Entry 7N28 (electron microscopy, 4.20 A resolution (low resolution: residue-level contacts below are approximate; hydrogen-bond / salt-bridge calls are withheld)); this record covers chains F and G of the 14 polymer chains in the assembly.

# Chain F
Molecule: Envelope glycoprotein gp120
Organism: Human immunodeficiency virus 1
Reference sequence: I6NF57 (I6NF57_9HIV1); the construct lacks a stretch of the UniProt sequence and is renumbered around it, so the offset changes along the chain: 31-136 = UniProt 30-135; 137-188 = UniProt 137-188; 190-309 = UniProt 189-308; 312-321 = UniProt 309-318; 5 more segments
Sequence (478 residues; each row starts with the number of its first residue; note: 10 numbers in that range are skipped by the numbering (no residue carries them; nothing is unmodelled there); a row labelled like 459A-459B holds insertion residues (459A, then the next letters in order)):
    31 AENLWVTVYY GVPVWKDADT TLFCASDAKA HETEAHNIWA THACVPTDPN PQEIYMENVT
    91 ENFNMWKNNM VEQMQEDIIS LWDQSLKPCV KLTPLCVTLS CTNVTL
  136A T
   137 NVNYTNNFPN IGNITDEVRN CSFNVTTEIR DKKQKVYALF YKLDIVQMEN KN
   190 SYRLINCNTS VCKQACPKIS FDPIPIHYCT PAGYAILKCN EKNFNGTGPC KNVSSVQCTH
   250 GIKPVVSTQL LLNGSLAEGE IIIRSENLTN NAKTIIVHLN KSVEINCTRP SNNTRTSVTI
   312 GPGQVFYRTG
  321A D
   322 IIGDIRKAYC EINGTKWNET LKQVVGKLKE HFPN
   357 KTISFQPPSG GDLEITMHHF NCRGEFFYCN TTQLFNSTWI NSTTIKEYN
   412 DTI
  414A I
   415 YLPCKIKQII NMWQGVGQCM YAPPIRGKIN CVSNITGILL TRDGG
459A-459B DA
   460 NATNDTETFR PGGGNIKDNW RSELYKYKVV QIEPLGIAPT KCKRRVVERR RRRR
Not modelled in the structure: 508-513
Cystine bridges: Cys54-Cys74, Cys119-Cys205, Cys126-Cys196, Cys131-Cys157, Cys201-Cys433, Cys218-Cys247, Cys228-Cys239, Cys296-Cys331, Cys378-Cys445, Cys385-Cys418
Covalent attachments: N-acetylglucosamine (NAG) linked to Asn88, Asn133, Asn149, Asn156, Asn197, Asn234, Asn241, Asn289, Asn295, Asn301, Asn334, Asn339, Asn355, Asn386, Asn392, Asn405, Asn448; glycan linked to Asn160, Asn262, Asn276
Differences from the reference sequence: conflict Ala31 (Ser30 in I6NF57), Glu32 (Asp31 in I6NF57), Pro124 (His123 in I6NF57), Leu179 (Thr in I6NF57), Cys201 (Ile200 in I6NF57), Thr358 (Lys355 in I6NF57), Thr400 (Gly397 in I6NF57), Cys433 (Ala425 in I6NF57), Cys501 (Ala495 in I6NF57), Arg509 (Glu503 in I6NF57), Arg510 (Lys504 in I6NF57); expression tag (512-513)
What the authors report for this chain:
  - mutagenesis - N160A, T162A: abolished binding to CAP45
  - mutagenesis - R166A, K169E: decreased binding to CAP45
  - mutagenesis - I165L, K171R: decreased binding to 1157ipd3N4

# Chain G
Molecule: Envelope glycoprotein gp120
Organism: Human immunodeficiency virus 1
Reference sequence: I6NF57 (I6NF57_9HIV1); the construct lacks a stretch of the UniProt sequence and is renumbered around it, so the offset changes along the chain: 31-136 = UniProt 30-135; 137-187 = UniProt 137-187; 189-309 = UniProt 188-308; 312-321 = UniProt 309-318; 5 more segments
Sequence (478 residues; row label = number of the first residue in the row; note: 10 numbers in that range are skipped by the numbering (no residue carries them; nothing is unmodelled there); a row labelled like 459A-459B holds insertion residues (459A, then the next letters in order)):
    31 AENLWVTVYY GVPVWKDADT TLFCASDAKA HETEAHNIWA THACVPTDPN PQEIYMENVT
    91 ENFNMWKNNM VEQMQEDIIS LWDQSLKPCV KLTPLCVTLS CTNVTL
  136A T
   137 NVNYTNNFPN IGNITDEVRN CSFNVTTEIR DKKQKVYALF YKLDIVQMEN K
   189 NSYRLINCNT SVCKQACPKI SFDPIPIHYC TPAGYAILKC NEKNFNGTGP CKNVSSVQCT
   249 HGIKPVVSTQ LLLNGSLAEG EIIIRSENLT NNAKTIIVHL NKSVEINCTR PSNNTRTSVT
   309 I
   312 GPGQVFYRTG
  321A D
   322 IIGDIRKAYC EINGTKWNET LKQVVGKLKE HFPN
   357 KTISFQPPSG GDLEITMHHF NCRGEFFYCN TTQLFNSTWI NSTTIKEYN
   412 DTI
  414A I
   415 YLPCKIKQII NMWQGVGQCM YAPPIRGKIN CVSNITGILL TRDGG
459A-459B DA
   460 NATNDTETFR PGGGNIKDNW RSELYKYKVV QIEPLGIAPT KCKRRVVERR RRRR
Not modelled in the structure: 508-513
Cystine bridges: Cys54-Cys74, Cys119-Cys205, Cys126-Cys196, Cys131-Cys157, Cys201-Cys433, Cys218-Cys247, Cys228-Cys239, Cys296-Cys331, Cys378-Cys445, Cys385-Cys418
Covalent attachments: N-acetylglucosamine (NAG) linked to Asn88, Asn133, Asn149, Asn156, Asn160, Asn197, Asn234, Asn241, Asn276, Asn289, Asn295, Asn301, Asn334, Asn339, Asn355, Asn386, Asn392, Asn448; glycan linked to Asn262
Differences from the reference sequence: conflict Ala31 (Ser30 in I6NF57), Glu32 (Asp31 in I6NF57), Pro124 (His123 in I6NF57), Leu179 (Thr in I6NF57), Cys201 (Ile200 in I6NF57), Thr358 (Lys355 in I6NF57), Thr400 (Gly397 in I6NF57), Cys433 (Ala425 in I6NF57), Cys501 (Ala495 in I6NF57), Arg509 (Glu503 in I6NF57), Arg510 (Lys504 in I6NF57); expression tag (512-513)
What the authors report for this chain:
  - mutagenesis - N160A, T162A: abolished binding to CAP45
  - mutagenesis - R166A, K169E: decreased binding to CAP45
  - mutagenesis - I165L, K171R: decreased binding to 1157ipd3N4

# Chain F / chain G interface
Contacting residue pairs (4):
  Pro313(F) - Ser199(G)
  Gly314(F) - Asn197(G)
  Gly314(F) - Thr198(G)
  Arg504(F) - Glu507(G)
Also at the interface, not in a pair above, chain F (4 interface residues in all): Glu164
Also at the interface, not in a pair above, chain G (7 interface residues in all): Asn186, Cys196, Val506

# Summary
4 residues of chain F and 7 residues of chain G are in contact. The paper reports that N160A and T162A of
chain F abolish binding to CAP45; R166A and K169E of chain F reduce binding to CAP45; 12 substitutions were
tested in all.
Both chains are Envelope glycoprotein gp120 (Human immunodeficiency virus 1). Entry 7N28 (Cryo-EM structure of
broadly neutralizing V2-apex-targeting antibody J033 in complex with HIV-1 Env) was determined by electron
microscopy together with 7MXD from the same study.
